PDB entry 4D6O | X-ray diffraction, 2.20 A resolution | chains D and E of the 3 polymer chains in the assembly

== Chain D ==
Name: Homing endonuclease I-dmoi
Source organism: Desulfurococcus mobilis
Notes: EC 3.1.-.-
UniProt: P21505 (DMO1_DESMO); residues 2-188 here = UniProt positions 2-188
Chain sequence (199 residues; numbered 1 to 199; the number before each row is that of its first residue):
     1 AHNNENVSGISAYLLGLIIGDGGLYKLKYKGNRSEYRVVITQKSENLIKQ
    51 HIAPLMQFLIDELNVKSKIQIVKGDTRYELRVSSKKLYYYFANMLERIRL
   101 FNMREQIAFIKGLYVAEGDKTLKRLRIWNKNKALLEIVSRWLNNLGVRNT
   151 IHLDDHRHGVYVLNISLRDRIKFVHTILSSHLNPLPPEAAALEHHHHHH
Disordered / not traced: 1-4, 196-199
Sequence notes: expression tag (1, 189-199)
Ion coordination: Mg2+ site 1: Gly-20, Glu-117 (shared with DG15(E) of chain E; 1 residue of chain F); Mg2+ site 2: Asp-21, Ala-116 (shared with DA14(E) of chain E; 1 residue of chain F)
UniProt features mapped onto this chain:
  - active site: Asp-21, Glu-117

== Chain E ==
Molecule: 25-nt DNA strand
Sequence (25 nucleotides; numbered 1 to 25; the number before each row is that of its first residue):
     1 GCCTTGCCGGGTAAGTTCCGGCACG
Ion coordination: Mg2+ site 1: DA14 (shared with Asp-21(D), Ala-116(D) of chain D; 1 residue of chain F); Mg2+ site 2: DG15 (shared with Gly-20(D), Glu-117(D) of chain D; 1 residue of chain F)

== Chain D / chain E interface ==
Pairs across the interface - 48 pairs, chain D then chain E:
  Gly-20(D) / DG15(E)  phosphate contact
  Asp-21(D) / DA14(E)  phosphate contact
  Asp-21(D) / DG15(E)  phosphate contact
  Gly-22(D) / DG15(E)  sugar contact
  Gly-22(D) / DT16(E)  phosphate contact
  Tyr-25(D) / DG15(E)  sugar contact
  Tyr-25(D) / DT16(E)  hydrogen bond to the phosphate
  Tyr-25(D) / DT17(E)  base contact
  Leu-27(D) / DT17(E)  sugar contact
  Tyr-29(D) / DC18(E)  hydrogen bond to the base
  Tyr-29(D) / DC19(E)  hydrogen bond to the base
  Tyr-29(D) / DG20(E)  base contact
  Lys-30(D) / DG20(E)  salt bridge to the phosphate
  Arg-33(D) / DG20(E)  base contact
  Arg-33(D) / DG21(E)  hydrogen bond to the base
  Arg-33(D) / DC22(E)  base contact
  Arg-37(D) / DT17(E)  base contact
  Arg-37(D) / DC18(E)  base contact
  Arg-37(D) / DC19(E)  base contact
  Thr-41(D) / DA14(E)  sugar contact
  Thr-41(D) / DG15(E)  base contact
  Gln-42(D) / DA14(E)  phosphate contact
  Lys-43(D) / DA13(E)  salt bridge to the phosphate
  Lys-43(D) / DA14(E)  hydrogen bond to the phosphate
  Thr-76(D) / DA13(E)  base contact
  Thr-76(D) / DA14(E)  hydrogen bond to the base
  Arg-77(D) / DA14(E)  base contact
  Arg-77(D) / DG15(E)  hydrogen bond to the base
  Arg-77(D) / DT16(E)  hydrogen bond to the base
  Glu-117(D) / DG15(E)  phosphate contact
  Arg-124(D) / DT5(E)  base contact
  Arg-124(D) / DG6(E)  hydrogen bond to the base
  Arg-124(D) / DC7(E)  base contact
  Thr-150(D) / DG6(E)  hydrogen bond to the phosphate
  His-152(D) / DG6(E)  salt bridge to the phosphate
  His-152(D) / DC7(E)  salt bridge to the phosphate
  Asp-154(D) / DC7(E)  base contact
  Asp-154(D) / DC8(E)  hydrogen bond to the base
  His-156(D) / DG9(E)  salt bridge to the phosphate
  Arg-157(D) / DG9(E)  hydrogen bond to the base
  Arg-157(D) / DG10(E)  hydrogen bond to the base
  Arg-157(D) / DG11(E)  base contact
  Asn-164(D) / DT5(E)  phosphate contact
  Asn-164(D) / DG6(E)  phosphate contact
  Ser-166(D) / DT5(E)  hydrogen bond to the phosphate
  Leu-167(D) / DT4(E)  phosphate contact
  Leu-167(D) / DT5(E)  hydrogen bond to the phosphate
  Arg-170(D) / DT4(E)  salt bridge to the phosphate
Also at the interface, not in a pair above, chain D (36 interface residues in all): Gly-23, Glu-35, Val-39, Ser-44, Glu-79, Ala-116, Arg-126, Asp-155, His-158, Ile-165, Arg-168

== Summary ==
Chain D and chain E form an interface of 36 and 18 residues respectively; the contacts include 15 hydrogen
bonds and 6 salt bridges. Among the polar pairs are Tyr-29(D)/DC18(E), Tyr-29(D)/DC19(E) and
Arg-33(D)/DG21(E). UniProt lists active-site residues Asp-21(D) and Glu-117(D) on chain D.
Here chain D is Homing endonuclease I-dmoi (Desulfurococcus mobilis) and chain E is a 25-nt DNA strand. Entry
4D6O (The crystal structure of I-dmoi in complex with its target DNA at 1H incubation in 5MM ...) was
determined by X-ray diffraction together with 4D6N, 4UN7, 4UN8, 4UN9, 4UNA, 4UNB, 4UNC and 4UT0 from the same
study.
